8GP3 - chains B and M of the 8 polymer chains in the assembly; structure by electron microscopy, 4.80 A resolution (low resolution: residue-level contacts below are approximate; hydrogen-bond / salt-bridge calls are withheld).

== Chain B ==
Name: Beta-arrestin-1
From: Rattus norvegicus
UniProt: P29066 (ARRB1_RAT); residue numbers follow UniProt; this construct covers 1-418
Chain sequence (418 residues; row label = number of the first residue in the row):
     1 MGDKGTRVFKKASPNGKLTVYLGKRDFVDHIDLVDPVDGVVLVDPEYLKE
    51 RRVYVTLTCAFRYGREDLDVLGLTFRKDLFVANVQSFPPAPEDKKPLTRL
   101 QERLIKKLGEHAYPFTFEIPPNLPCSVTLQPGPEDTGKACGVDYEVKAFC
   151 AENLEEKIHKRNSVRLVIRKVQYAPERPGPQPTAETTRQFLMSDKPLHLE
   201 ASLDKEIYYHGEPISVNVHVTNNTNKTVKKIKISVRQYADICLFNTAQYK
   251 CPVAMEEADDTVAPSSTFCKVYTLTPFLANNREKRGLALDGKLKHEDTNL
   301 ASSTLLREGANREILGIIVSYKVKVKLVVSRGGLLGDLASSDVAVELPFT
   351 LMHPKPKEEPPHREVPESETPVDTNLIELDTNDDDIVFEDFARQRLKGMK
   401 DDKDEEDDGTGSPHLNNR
Not modelled in the structure: 1-5, 369-418

== Chain M ==
Name: Fab30 Light Chain
From: Mus musculus
Chain sequence (215 residues; each row starts with the number of its first residue):
     1 SDIQMTQSPSSLSASVGDRVTITCRASQSVSSAVAWYQQKPGKAPKLLIY
    51 SASSLYSGVPSRFSGSRSGTDFTLTISSLQPEDFATYYCQQYKYVPVTFG
   101 QGTKVEIKRTVAAPSVFIFPPSDSQLKSGTASVVCLLNNFYPREAKVQWK
   151 VDNALQSGNSQESVTEQDSKDSTYSLSSTLTLSKADYEKHKVYACEVTHQ
   201 GLSSPVTKSFNRGEC
Not modelled in the structure: 152-156, 191-215
Cystine bridges: Cys24-Cys89

== How chain B and chain M interact ==
Residue-residue contacts (12; chain B residue first):
  Arg7(B) with Ser31(M); Ser32(M); Arg67(M)
  Glu359(B) with Tyr50(M); Ser51(M)
  Val365(B) with Tyr92(M); Lys93(M)
  Pro366(B) with Val95(M)
  Glu367(B) with Lys93(M); Tyr94(M); Val95(M)
  Ser368(B) with Val95(M)

== In short ==
Chain B and chain M form an interface of 6 and 9 residues respectively.
Here chain B is Beta-arrestin-1 (Rattus norvegicus) and chain M is Fab30 Light Chain (Mus musculus). Entry
8GP3 (Structure of beta-arrestin1 in complex with a phosphopeptide corresponding to the human C-X-C chemokine
receptor type ...) was determined by electron microscopy, deposited together with 8GO8, 8GOC, 8GOO, 8I0N,
8I0Q, 8I0Z and 8I10.
